Entry 5D8H (X-ray diffraction, 2.80 A resolution); this record covers chains A and D of the 4 polymer chains in the assembly.

# Chain A
Molecule: 23S ribosomal RNA
Source organism: Methanocaldococcus jannaschii
Sequence (74 nucleotides; each row starts with the number of its first residue):
  1151 GCCUAAGACA GCGGGGAGGU UGGCUUAGAA GCAGCCAUCC UUUAAAGAGU GCGUAACAGC
  1211 UCACCCGUCG AGGC
Construct notes: expression tag (1224)
Metal / ion sites: Mg2+ site 1 near G1157 (its only coordinating residue here); Mg2+ site 2 near G1166 (its only coordinating residue here); Na+ site 1: G1169, U1171; Na+ site 2: A1179, A1180, C1182; Mg2+ site 3: A1180, C1182; Mg2+ site 4: A1183, U1204

# Chain D
Name: Thiostrepton
Source organism: Streptomyces azureus
UniProt: 5D8H; residues 0-18 here = UniProt positions 0-18
Chain sequence (19 residues; each row starts with the number of its first residue; numbering starts at 0):
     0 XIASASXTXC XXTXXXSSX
Modified positions: QUA (8-hydroxy-4-(1-hydroxyethyl)quinoline-2-carboxylic acid) at position 0, BB9 ((2Z)-2-amino-3-sulfanylprop-2-enoic acid) at position 6, DBU ((2Z)-2-aminobut-2-enoic acid) at position 8, TS9 ((2S,3S,4R)-2-amino-3,4-dihydroxy-3-methylpentanoic acid) at position 10, BB9 ((2Z)-2-amino-3-sulfanylprop-2-enoic acid) at position 11, BB9 ((2Z)-2-amino-3-sulfanylprop-2-enoic acid) at position 13, MH6 (3-hydroxy-2-iminopropanoic acid) at position 14, BB9 ((2Z)-2-amino-3-sulfanylprop-2-enoic acid) at position 15, NH2 (amino group) at position 18; Ser3, Ser16, Ser17 (2-amino-acrylic acid; DHA); Cys9 (D-cysteine; DCY)
Covalently attached groups: covalent link QUA_0-Thr12; covalent link Ser5-BB9_13; covalent link Ser5-MH6_14

# Interface between chain A and chain D
Pairs across the interface - 12 pairs, chain A then chain D:
  A1177(A) - QUA_0(D)  base contact
  A1177(A) - BB9_6(D)  base contact
  A1177(A) - Thr7(D)  hydrogen bond to the sugar
  A1177(A) - DBU_8(D)  sugar contact
  A1177(A) - Cys9(D)  hydrogen bond to the sugar
  A1177(A) - TS9_10(D)  hydrogen bond to the sugar
  G1178(A) - Thr7(D)  sugar contact
  G1178(A) - DBU_8(D)  sugar contact
  G1178(A) - Cys9(D)  sugar contact
  A1205(A) - Ser5(D)  base contact
  A1205(A) - BB9_6(D)  base contact
  A1205(A) - Thr7(D)  hydrogen bond to the base
Interface residues without a listed pair, chain A (4 interface residues in all): A1206
Interface residues without a listed pair, chain D (8 interface residues in all): BB9_13

# Overview
4 residues of chain A face 8 of chain D across their interface; the contacts include 4 hydrogen bonds. Among
the polar pairs are A1205(A)-Thr7(D), A1177(A)-Thr7(D) and A1177(A)-Cys9(D). The Na+ site 1 is built by
G1169(A) and U1171(A).
Here chain A is 23S ribosomal RNA (Methanocaldococcus jannaschii) and chain D is Thiostrepton (Streptomyces
azureus). Entry 5D8H (Crystal structure of the base of the ribosomal P stalk from methanococcus jannaschii
with antibiotic thiostrepton) was determined by X-ray diffraction.
